PDB entry 7EJ2 | electron microscopy, 3.30 A resolution | chains A and B of the 8 polymer chains in the assembly

Chain A:
Molecule: Voltage-gated potassium channel subunit beta-2
Source organism: Homo sapiens
Notes: EC 1.1.1.-
UniProtKB: Q13303 (KCAB2_HUMAN); residues 1-367 here = UniProt positions 1-367
Sequence (367 residues; each row starts with the number of its first residue):
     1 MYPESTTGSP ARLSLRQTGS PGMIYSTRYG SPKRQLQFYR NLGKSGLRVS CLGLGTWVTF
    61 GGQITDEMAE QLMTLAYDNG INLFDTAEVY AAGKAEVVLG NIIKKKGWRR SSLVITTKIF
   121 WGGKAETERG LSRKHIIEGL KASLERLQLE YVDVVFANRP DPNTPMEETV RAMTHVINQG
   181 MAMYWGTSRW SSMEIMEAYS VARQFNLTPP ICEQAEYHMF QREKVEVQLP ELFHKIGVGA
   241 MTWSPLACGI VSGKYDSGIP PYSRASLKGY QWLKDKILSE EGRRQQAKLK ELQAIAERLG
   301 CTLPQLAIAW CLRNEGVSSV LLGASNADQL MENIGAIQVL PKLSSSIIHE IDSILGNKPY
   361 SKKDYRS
Disordered / not traced: 1-35, 362-367
Ligand contacts: NADP (NAP; NADP nicotinamide-adenine-dinucleotide phosphate): Gly55, Thr56, Trp57, Thr59, Gln63, Asp85, Tyr90, Lys118, Asn158, Ser188, Arg189, Gln214, Trp243, Ser244, Pro245, Leu246, Ala247, Cys248, Gly249, Ser252, Lys254, Tyr262, Ser263, Arg264, Pro304, Leu321, Leu322, Gly323, Ala324, Ser325, Gln329, Glu332, Asn333

Chain B:
Molecule: Potassium voltage-gated channel subfamily A member 3
Source organism: Homo sapiens
UniProtKB: P22001 (KCNA3_HUMAN); residues 1-575 here = UniProt positions 1-575
Sequence (575 residues; numbered 1 to 575; the number before each row is that of its first residue):
     1 MDERLSLLRS PPPPSARHRA HPPQRPASSG GAHTLVNHGY AEPAAGRELP PDMTVVPGDH
    61 LLEPEVADGG GAPPQGGCGG GGCDRYEPLP PSLPAAGEQD CCGERVVINI SGLRFETQLK
   121 TLCQFPETLL GDPKRRMRYF DPLRNEYFFD RNRPSFDAIL YYYQSGGRIR RPVNVPIDIF
   181 SEEIRFYQLG EEAMEKFRED EGFLREEERP LPRRDFQRQV WLLFEYPESS GPARGIAIVS
   241 VLVILISIVI FCLETLPEFR DEKDYPASTS QDSFEAAGNS TSGSRAGASS FSDPFFVVET
   301 LCIIWFSFEL LVRFFACPSK ATFSRNIMNL IDIVAIIPYF ITLGTELAER QGNGQQAMSL
   361 AILRVIRLVR VFRIFKLSRH SKGLQILGQT LKASMRELGL LIFFLFIGVI LFSSAVYFAE
   421 ADDPTSGFSS IPDAFWWAVV TMTTVGYGDM NPVTIGGKIV GSLCAIAGVL TIALPVPVIV
   481 SNFNYFYHRE TEGEEQSQYM HVGSCQHLSS SAEELRKARS NSTLSKSEYM VIEEGGMNHS
   541 AFPQTPFKTG NSTATCTTNN NPNSCVNIKK IFTDV
Disordered / not traced: 1-102, 262-292, 345-358, 504-575
Construct notes: engineered mutation Asn451 (His in P22001)
From the paper describing this entry:
  - conformationally variable residues: Gly446, Tyr447, Gly448
  - contacts within the chain: Asp449-Asn451 (from molecular simulation)

How chain A and chain B interact:
Contacting residue pairs (12):
  Met196(A) - Asn145(B)
  Tyr199(A) - Pro142(B)  hydrogen bond (side chain-backbone)
  Tyr199(A) - Asn145(B)
  Ser200(A) - Asn145(B)
  Arg203(A) - Pro142(B)  hydrogen bond (side chain-backbone)
  Arg203(A) - Leu143(B)  hydrogen bond (side chain-backbone)
  Glu231(A) - Pro133(B)
  Glu231(A) - Met137(B)
  His234(A) - Met137(B)
  Lys235(A) - Phe140(B)
  Lys235(A) - Pro142(B)
  Lys235(A) - Tyr147(B)
Other interface residues (no listed pair), chain A (8 interface residues in all): Ile236

Summary:
8 residues of chain A face 7 of chain B across their interface; the contacts include 3 hydrogen bonds. Polar
contacts include Tyr199(A)-Pro142(B), Arg203(A)-Pro142(B) and Arg203(A)-Leu143(B). Bound to chain A: NADP. The
paper reports conformational variability at Gly446(B), Tyr447(B) and Gly448(B); contacts within the chain
involving Asn451(B) and Asp449(B).
Here chain A is Voltage-gated potassium channel subunit beta-2 and chain B is Potassium voltage-gated channel
subfamily A member 3, both from Homo sapiens. Entry 7EJ2 (human voltage-gated potassium channel KV1.3 H451N
mutant) was determined by electron microscopy, deposited together with 7EJ1.
